6N7R - chains L and R of the 18 polymer chains in the assembly; structure by electron microscopy, 3.20 A resolution.

[Chain L]
Molecule: Small nuclear ribonucleoprotein Sm D1
From: Saccharomyces cerevisiae (strain ATCC 204508 / S288c)
Reference sequence: Q02260 (SMD1_YEAST); residues 1-146 here = UniProt positions 1-146
Chain sequence (146 residues; row label = number of the first residue in the row):
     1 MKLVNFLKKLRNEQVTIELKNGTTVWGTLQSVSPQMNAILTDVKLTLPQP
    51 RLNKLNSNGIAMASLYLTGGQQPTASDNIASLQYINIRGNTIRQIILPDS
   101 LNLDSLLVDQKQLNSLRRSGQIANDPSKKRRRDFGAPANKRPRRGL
Unresolved in the structure: 120-146
Curated features (UniProtKB/Swiss-Prot):
  - motif: Lys128 to Arg144 (Nuclear localization signal)

[Chain R]
Molecule: U1 snRNA
From: Saccharomyces cerevisiae
Sequence (568 nucleotides; row label = number of the first residue in the row):
     1 AUACUUACCUUAAGAUAUCAGAGGAGAUCAAGAAGUCCUACUGAUCAAAC
    51 AUGCGCUUCCAAUAGUAGAAGGACGUUAAGCAUUUAUCAUUGAACUAUAA
   101 UUGUUCAUUGAAGUCAUUGAUGCAAACUCCUUGGUCACACACACAUACGG
   151 CGCGGAAGGCGUGUUUGCUGACGUUUCCAUUCCCUUGUUUCAAUCAUUGG
   201 UUAAUCCCUUGAUUCCUUUGGGGAUUUUUGGGUUAAACUGAUUUUUGGGG
   251 CCCUUUGUUUCUUCUGCCUGGAGAAGUUUGACACCAAAUUCAAAUUGGUG
   301 UUAGGGGAGCUGGGGCCUUUCAAAAGAGAGCUUUGUAGAGGCAUUCUUUU
   351 UGACUACUUUUCUCUAGCGUGCCAUUUUAGUUUUUGACGGCAGAUUCGAA
   401 UGAACUUAAGUUUAUGAUGAAGGUAUGGCUGUUGAGAUUAUUUGGUCGGG
   451 AUUGUAGUUUGAAGAUGUGCUCUUUUGAGCAGUCUCAACUUUGCUCGUUC
   501 CCGUUAUGGGAAAAAUUUUGGAAGGUCUUGGUAGGAACGGGUGGAUCUUA
   551 UAAUUUUUGAUUUAUUUU
Unresolved in the structure: 26-32, 566-568

[How chain L and chain R interact]
Contacting residue pairs (24):
  Lys2(L) with U549(R), phosphate contact; A552(R), salt bridge to the phosphate
  Val4(L) with U558(R), base contact
  Arg11(L) with A47(R), salt bridge to the phosphate
  Lys20(L) with U562(R), base contact
  Asn21(L) with U562(R), hydrogen bond to the base
  Pro34(L) with C547(R), phosphate contact; U548(R), phosphate contact
  Gln35(L) with U557(R), base contact
  Met36(L) with U558(R), base contact
  Asn37(L) with U557(R), hydrogen bond to the base
  Ser57(L) with U563(R), phosphate contact
  Asn58(L) with U562(R), hydrogen bond to the sugar
  Ile60(L) with U561(R), base contact
  Arg88(L) with U556(R), hydrogen bond to the phosphate; U557(R), salt bridge to the phosphate
  Gly89(L) with U557(R), base contact
  Asn90(L) with U557(R), base contact
  Arg93(L) with G559(R), hydrogen bond to the base
  Gln110(L) with C19(R), sugar contact
  Asn114(L) with C19(R), phosphate contact
  Arg117(L) with G35(R), sugar contact
  Arg118(L) with G35(R), sugar contact; U36(R), phosphate contact
Other interface residues (no listed pair), chain L (23 interface residues in all): Asn5, Gly22, Gly59

[Overview]
23 residues of chain L and 15 residues of chain R are in contact, with 5 hydrogen bonds and 3 salt bridges.
Polar pairs include Asn21(L)-U562(R), Asn37(L)-U557(R) and Arg93(L)-G559(R).
Here chain L is Small nuclear ribonucleoprotein Sm D1 (Saccharomyces cerevisiae (strain ATCC 204508 / S288c))
and chain R is U1 snRNA (Saccharomyces cerevisiae). Entry 6N7R (Saccharomyces cerevisiae spliceosomal E
complex (ACT1)) was determined by electron microscopy together with 6N7P from the same study.
